4JV5 - chains A and Q of the 23 polymer chains in the assembly; structure by X-ray diffraction, 3.16 A resolution.

Chain A:
Molecule: 16S ribosomal RNA
Source organism: Thermus thermophilus
Sequence (1517 nucleotides; numbered 5 to 1544 plus 21 insertion-coded residues; 44 numbers in that range are skipped by the numbering (no residue carries them; nothing is unmodelled there); the number before each row is that of its first residue; a row labelled like 189A-189L holds insertion residues (189A, then the next letters in order)):
     5 UGGAGAGUUU GAUCCUGGCU CAGGGUGAAC GCUGGCGGCG UGCCUAAGAC AUGCAAGUCG
    65 UGCGGGCCG
    76 CGGGAUUUU
    88 ACUCCG
    96 UGGUCAGCGG CGGACGGGUG AGUAACGCGU GGGU
  129A G
   130 ACCUACCCGG AAGAGGGGGA CAACCCGGGG AAACUCGGGC UAAUCCCCCA UGUGGACCCG
189A-189L CCCCUUGGGGUG
   190 UGUCCAAAGG GCUUU
   216 GCCCGCUUCC GGAUGGGCCC GCGUCCCAUC AGCUAGUUGG UGGGGUAAUG GCCCACCAAG
   276 GCGACGACGG GUAGCCGGUC UGAGAGGAUG GCCGGCCACA GGGGCACUGA GACACGGGCC
   336 CCACUCCUAC GGGAGGCAGC AGUUAGGAAU CUUCCGCAAU GGGCGCAAGC CUGACGGAGC
   396 GACGCCGCUU GGAGGAAGAA GCCCUUCGGG GUGUAAACUC CUGA
   441 ACCCGGGACG AAACCCCC
   460 GA
   470 CGAGGGGA
   479 CUGACGGUAC CGGGGUAA
   498 UAGCGCCGGC CAACUCCGUG CCAGCAGCCG CGGUAAUACG GAGGGCGCGA GCGUUACCCG
   558 GAUUCACUGG GCGUAAAGGG CGUGUAGGCG GCCUGGGGCG UCCCAUGUGA AAGACCACGG
   618 CUCAACCGUG GGGGAGCGUG GGAUACGCUC AGGCUAGACG GUGGGAGAGG GUGGUGGAAU
   678 UCCCGGAGUA GCGGUGAAAU GCGCAGAUAC CGGGAGGAAC GCCGAUGGCG AAGGCAGCCA
   738 CCUGGUCCAC CCGUGACGCU GAGGCGCGAA AGCGUGGGGA GCAAACCGGA UUAGAUACCC
   798 GGGUAGUCCA CGCCCUAAAC GAUGCGCGCU AGGUCUCUGG GUCU
   848 CCUGGGGGCC GAAGCUAACG CGUUAAGCGC GCCGCCUGGG GAGUACGGCC GCAAGGCUGA
   908 AACUCAAAGG AAUUGACGGG GGCCCGCACA AGCGGUGGAG CAUGUGGUUU AAUUCGAAGC
   968 AACGCGAAGA ACCUUACCAG GCCUUGACAU GCUA
 1001A G
  1002 GGAACCCGGG UGAAAGCCUG GGGUGCCCC
1030A-1030D GCGA
  1031 GGGGAGCCCU AGCACAGGUG CUGCAUGGCC GUCGUCAGCU CGUGCCGUGA GGUGUUGGGU
  1091 UAAGUCCCGC AACGAGCGCA ACCCCCGCCG UUAGUUGCCA GCGGUUCGGC CGGGCACUCU
  1151 AACGGGACUG CCCGCG
  1168 AAAGCGGGAG GAAGGAGGGG ACGACGUCUG GUCAGCAUGG CCCUUACGGC CUGGGCGACA
  1228 CACGUGCUAC AAUGCCCACU ACAAAGCGAU GCCACCCGGC AACGGGGAGC UAAUCGCAAA
  1288 AAGGUGGGCC CAGUUCGGAU UGGGGUCUGC AACCCGACCC CAUGAAGCCG GAAUCGCUAG
  1348 UAAUCGCGGA UCAGCC
 1363A A
  1364 UGCCGCGGUG AAUACGUUCC CGGGCCUUGU ACACACCGCC CGUCACGCCA UGGGAGCGGG
  1424 CUCUACCCGA AGUCGCCGG
1442A-1442B GA
  1443 GCCUA
  1452 C
  1456 GGGCAGGCGC CGAGGGUAGG GCCCGUGACU GGGGCGAAGU CGUAACAAGG UAGCUGUACC
  1516 GGAAGGUGCG GCUGGAUCAC CUCCUUUCU
Unresolved in the structure: 1534-1539
Construct notes: conflict A80 (G131378 in 55771382)
Ion coordination: Mg2+ site 1: C518, G530 (shared with 1 residue of chain L; 1 residue of chain X); Mg2+ site 2 near U560 (its only coordinating residue here); Mg2+ site 3 near C578 (its only coordinating residue here); Mg2+ site 4 near A768 (its only coordinating residue here); Mg2+ site 5: C866, G1079; Mg2+ site 6 near G903 (its only coordinating residue here); Mg2+ site 7 near G1224 (its only coordinating residue here)
From the paper describing this entry:
  - conformationally variable residues (side-chain flip): A1493

Chain Q:
Protein: 30S ribosomal protein S17
Source organism: Thermus thermophilus
UniProt: Q5SHP7 (RS17_THET8); residue numbers follow UniProt; this construct covers 2-100
Sequence (99 residues; numbered 2 to 100; the number before each row is that of its first residue):
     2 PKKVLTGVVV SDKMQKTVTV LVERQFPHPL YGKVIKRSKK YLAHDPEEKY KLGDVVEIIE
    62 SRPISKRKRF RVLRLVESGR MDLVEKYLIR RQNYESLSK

Interface between chain A and chain Q:
Pairs across the interface (100):
  G127(A) - Pro2(Q)  hydrogen bond to the sugar
  G127(A) - Glu61(Q)  hydrogen bond to the base
  G128(A) - Pro2(Q)  sugar contact
  G128(A) - Lys3(Q)  phosphate contact
  G128(A) - Glu61(Q)  sugar contact
  A130(A) - Arg63(Q)  salt bridge to the phosphate
  A130(A) - Pro64(Q)  base contact
  U189F(A) - Lys3(Q)  base contact
  U189F(A) - Ser62(Q)  base contact
  U189F(A) - Arg63(Q)  hydrogen bond to the base
  U189F(A) - Arg72(Q)  hydrogen bond to the base
  G189G(A) - Arg63(Q)  base contact
  C234(A) - Ser62(Q)  sugar contact
  C234(A) - Pro64(Q)  sugar contact
  C234(A) - Arg70(Q)  hydrogen bond to the phosphate
  C235(A) - Glu61(Q)  sugar contact
  C235(A) - Arg70(Q)  salt bridge to the phosphate
  C235(A) - Phe71(Q)  sugar contact
  G236(A) - Lys4(Q)  hydrogen bond to the sugar
  G236(A) - Lys40(Q)  salt bridge to the phosphate
  G236(A) - Tyr42(Q)  phosphate contact
  C237(A) - Arg25(Q)  salt bridge to the phosphate
  C237(A) - Lys40(Q)  salt bridge to the phosphate
  C237(A) - Tyr42(Q)  phosphate contact
  G238(A) - Arg25(Q)  salt bridge to the phosphate
  A246(A) - Ser99(Q)  sugar contact
  A246(A) - Lys100(Q)  salt bridge to the phosphate
  G247(A) - Ser99(Q)  phosphate contact
  G247(A) - Lys100(Q)  hydrogen bond to the phosphate
  U252(A) - Lys67(Q)  salt bridge to the phosphate
  U253(A) - Met15(Q)  hydrogen bond to the sugar
  U253(A) - Leu43(Q)  sugar contact
  U253(A) - Lys67(Q)  salt bridge to the phosphate
  U253(A) - Arg68(Q)  phosphate contact
  G254(A) - Met15(Q)  sugar contact
  G254(A) - Gln16(Q)  hydrogen bond to the sugar
  G254(A) - Thr18(Q)  hydrogen bond to the sugar
  G254(A) - Ser66(Q)  hydrogen bond to the phosphate
  G254(A) - Lys67(Q)  phosphate contact
  G254(A) - Arg68(Q)  phosphate contact
  G254(A) - Lys69(Q)  hydrogen bond to the phosphate
  G255(A) - Gln16(Q)  hydrogen bond to the sugar
  G255(A) - Lys17(Q)  phosphate contact
  G255(A) - Ile65(Q)  phosphate contact
  G255(A) - Ser66(Q)  phosphate contact
  G255(A) - Lys69(Q)  salt bridge to the phosphate
  U256(A) - Lys17(Q)  salt bridge to the phosphate
  U264(A) - Arg63(Q)  sugar contact
  U264(A) - Pro64(Q)  hydrogen bond to the sugar
  G265(A) - Arg63(Q)  salt bridge to the phosphate
  G265(A) - Pro64(Q)  sugar contact
  G265(A) - Ile65(Q)  sugar contact
  G265(A) - Ser66(Q)  hydrogen bond to the sugar
  G265(A) - Lys67(Q)  hydrogen bond to the sugar
  G266(A) - Lys67(Q)  phosphate contact
  C267(A) - Lys67(Q)  phosphate contact
  A273(A) - Gln16(Q)  sugar contact
  G275(A) - Lys14(Q)  phosphate contact
  G275(A) - Met15(Q)  hydrogen bond to the sugar
  G276(A) - Ser12(Q)  hydrogen bond to the phosphate
  G276(A) - Met15(Q)  sugar contact
  G276(A) - Thr20(Q)  hydrogen bond to the phosphate
  G276(A) - Arg68(Q)  hydrogen bond to the phosphate
  C277(A) - Lys41(Q)  salt bridge to the phosphate
  C277(A) - Leu43(Q)  phosphate contact
  C277(A) - Arg68(Q)  salt bridge to the phosphate
  C277(A) - Arg92(Q)  base contact
  G278(A) - Lys41(Q)  salt bridge to the phosphate
  G278(A) - Arg92(Q)  base contact
  G278(A) - Tyr95(Q)  base contact
  A279(A) - Tyr95(Q)  hydrogen bond to the phosphate
  A279(A) - Leu98(Q)  base contact
  C280(A) - Arg38(Q)  hydrogen bond to the sugar
  C280(A) - Ser39(Q)  hydrogen bond to the base
  C280(A) - Arg91(Q)  salt bridge to the phosphate
  C564(A) - Leu31(Q)  sugar contact
  C564(A) - Tyr32(Q)  sugar contact
  U582(A) - Asn94(Q)  hydrogen bond to the sugar
  A583(A) - Lys87(Q)  salt bridge to the phosphate
  A583(A) - Arg91(Q)  sugar contact
  A583(A) - Asn94(Q)  hydrogen bond to the sugar
  G584(A) - Lys87(Q)  salt bridge to the phosphate
  G584(A) - Arg91(Q)  sugar contact
  G585(A) - Lys34(Q)  hydrogen bond to the phosphate
  G585(A) - Lys37(Q)  salt bridge to the phosphate
  C586(A) - Lys34(Q)  salt bridge to the phosphate
  C596(A) - Gln26(Q)  base contact
  G597(A) - Gln26(Q)  sugar contact
  G597(A) - Val35(Q)  sugar contact
  U598(A) - Pro28(Q)  phosphate contact
  G635(A) - Pro2(Q)  sugar contact
  U636(A) - Pro2(Q)  sugar contact
  G644(A) - Gln26(Q)  base contact
  C647(A) - Arg81(Q)  salt bridge to the phosphate
  A759(A) - Asn94(Q)  base contact
  G760(A) - Asn94(Q)  hydrogen bond to the base
  G760(A) - Ser97(Q)  sugar contact
  G760(A) - Leu98(Q)  sugar contact
  G761(A) - Ser97(Q)  sugar contact
  C879(A) - Lys34(Q)  salt bridge to the phosphate
Also at the interface, not in a pair above, chain A (48 interface residues in all): U129, C272, C896
Also at the interface, not in a pair above, chain Q (48 interface residues in all): His45, Ile90

In short:
Chain A and chain Q each contribute 48 residues to their interface; the contacts include 27 hydrogen bonds and
22 salt bridges. Polar contacts include G127(A)-Glu61(Q), U189F(A)-Arg63(Q) and U189F(A)-Arg72(Q). C518(A) and
G530(A) coordinate Mg2+ site 1. C866(A) and G1079(A) coordinate Mg2+ site 5. The paper reports conformational
variability at A1493(A).
Chain A is 16S ribosomal RNA and chain Q is 30S ribosomal protein S17, both from Thermus thermophilus; the
structure, Crystal structures of pseudouridinilated stop codons with ASLs, was determined by X-ray diffraction
together with 4JYA and 4K0K from the same study.
